4A8A - chains B and D of the 13 polymer chains in the assembly; structure by electron microscopy, 14.20 A resolution (very low resolution: no residue pairs are listed; an interface is given only as per-side residue counts).

Chain B (and D):
Molecule: Periplasmic ph-dependent serine endoprotease degq
Organism: Escherichia coli
Notes: EC 3.4.21.107; chain D of this document is another copy of the same molecule, construct and numbering; everything in this record applies to it too
UniProtKB: P39099 (DEGQ_ECOLI); residues 1-428 here correspond to UniProt positions 28-455 (UniProt number = residue number + 27)
Chain sequence (436 residues; each row starts with the number of its first residue):
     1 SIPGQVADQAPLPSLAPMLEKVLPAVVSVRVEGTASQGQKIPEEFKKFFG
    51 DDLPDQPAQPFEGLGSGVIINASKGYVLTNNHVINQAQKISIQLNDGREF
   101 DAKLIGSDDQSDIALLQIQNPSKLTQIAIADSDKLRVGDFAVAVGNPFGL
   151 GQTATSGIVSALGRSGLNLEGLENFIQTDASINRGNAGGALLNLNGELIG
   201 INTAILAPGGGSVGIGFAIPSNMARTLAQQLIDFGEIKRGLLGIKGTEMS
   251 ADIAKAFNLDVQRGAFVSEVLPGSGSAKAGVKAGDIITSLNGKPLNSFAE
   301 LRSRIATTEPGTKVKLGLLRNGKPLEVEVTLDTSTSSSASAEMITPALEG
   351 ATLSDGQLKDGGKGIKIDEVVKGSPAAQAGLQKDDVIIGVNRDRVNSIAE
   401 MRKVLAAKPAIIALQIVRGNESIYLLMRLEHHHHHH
Not modelled in the structure: 1-10, 35-57, 330-339, 429-436
Construct notes: engineered mutation Ala187 (Ser214 in P39099); expression tag (429-436)
Swiss-Prot annotation at these positions:
  - active site (Charge relay system): His82, Asp112
  - binding site (substrate): Glu32, His82, Asp112, Gly185, Thr203 to Ala207, Leu242 to Gly246
Reported in the primary citation:
  - mutagenesis - S187A: abolished catalytic activity (citing earlier work)

How chain B and chain D interact:
At this resolution (14 A) residue pairs are not listed: 8 residues of chain B and 11 of chain D lie at the interface.

Overview:
Chain B and chain D form an interface of 8 and 11 residues respectively. From UniProt: active-site residues
His82(B) and Asp112(B) and 14 substrate-binding residues on chain B. From the paper: S187A of chain B
abolishes catalytic activity.
Chain B and chain D are both Periplasmic ph-dependent serine endoprotease degq (Escherichia coli); the
structure, Asymmetric cryo-EM reconstruction of E. coli DegQ 12-mer in complex with lysozyme, was determined
by electron microscopy together with 4A8B, 4A8C, 4A8D and 4A9G from the same study.
